Entry 7Z10 (electron microscopy, 3.87 A resolution); this record covers chains a and e of the 9 polymer chains in the assembly.

[Chain a]
Molecule: Cytochrome c oxidase subunit 1
Organism: Saccharomyces cerevisiae S288C
Notes: EC 7.1.1.9
UniProtKB: P00401 (COX1_YEAST); residues 1-534 here = UniProt positions 1-534
Chain sequence (534 residues; row label = number of the first residue in the row):
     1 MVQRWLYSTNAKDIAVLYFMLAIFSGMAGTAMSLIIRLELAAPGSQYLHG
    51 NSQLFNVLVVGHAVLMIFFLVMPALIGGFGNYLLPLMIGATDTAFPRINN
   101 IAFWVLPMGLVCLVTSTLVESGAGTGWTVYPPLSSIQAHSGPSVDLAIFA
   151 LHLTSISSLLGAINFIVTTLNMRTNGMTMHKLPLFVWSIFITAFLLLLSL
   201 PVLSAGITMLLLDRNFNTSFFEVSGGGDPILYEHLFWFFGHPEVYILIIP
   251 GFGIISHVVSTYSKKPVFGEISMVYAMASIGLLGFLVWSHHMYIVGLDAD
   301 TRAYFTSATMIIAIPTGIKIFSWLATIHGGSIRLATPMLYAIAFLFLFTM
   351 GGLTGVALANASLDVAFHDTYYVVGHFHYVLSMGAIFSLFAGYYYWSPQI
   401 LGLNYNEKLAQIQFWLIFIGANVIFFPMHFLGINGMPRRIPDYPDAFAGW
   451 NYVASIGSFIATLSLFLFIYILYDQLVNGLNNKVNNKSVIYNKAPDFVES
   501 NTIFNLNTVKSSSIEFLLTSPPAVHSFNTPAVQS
UniProt features mapped onto this chain:
  - binding site (Ca(2+)): Glu39, Ala42, Gly44, Pro441
  - binding site (Fe(II)-heme a): His62, His378
  - binding site (Cu cation): His241, His290, His291
  - binding site (O2): Tyr245
  - binding site (Mg(2+)): His368, Asp369
  - binding site (heme a3): His376
  - cross-link: His241 to Tyr245 (1'-histidyl-3'-tyrosine (His-Tyr))
Ion coordination: heme a Fe site 1: His62, His378; Cu ion: His241, His290, His291; Mg2+: Asp369 (shared with 1 residue of chain b); heme a Fe site 2 near His376 (its only coordinating residue here)
Residues lining bound ligands:
  - heme a (HEA), molecule 1: Phe19, Ile23, Gly26, Met27, Thr30, Ser33, Ile36, Arg37, Leu40, Phe55, Val59, His62, Ala63, Met66, Ile67, Leu70, Val71, Gly126, Trp127, Tyr371, Val374, Phe377, His378, Leu381, Ser382, Ile386, Leu389, Phe390, Ile417, Ile424, Phe425, Met428, Arg438, Arg439, Ser458, Ala461, Thr462, Leu465, Phe468
  - heme a (HEA), molecule 2: Trp127, Thr128, Trp237, His241, Val244, Tyr245, Ile248, His290, His291, Tyr293, Thr309, Ile312, Ala313, Thr316, Gly317, Ile320, Phe321, Phe348, Thr349, Gly352, Leu353, Gly355, Val356, Leu358, Ala359, Asp364, His368, Asp369, Val373, His376, Phe377, Val380, Leu381, Arg438
From the paper describing this entry:
  - conformationally variable residues (side-chain flip): Glu39

[Chain e]
Molecule: Cytochrome c oxidase polypeptide 5A, mitochondrial
Organism: Saccharomyces cerevisiae S288C
Notes: EC 1.9.3.1
UniProtKB: P00424 (COX5A_YEAST); residues 21-153 here = UniProt positions 21-153
Chain sequence (133 residues; each row starts with the number of its first residue):
    21 AQTHALSNAAVMDLQSRWENMPSTEQQDIVSKLSERQKLPWAQLTEPEKQ
    71 AVWYISYGEWGPRRPVLNKGDSSFIAKGVAAGLLFSVGLFAVVRMAGGQD
   121 AKTMNKEWQLKSDEYLKSKNANPWGGYSQVQSK
From the paper describing this entry:
  - conformationally variable residues (domain motion, side-chain flip): Ala21 to Ser43, Lys122, Lys153

[Interface between chain a and chain e]
Pairs across the interface (53; chain a residue first):
  Ala41(a) - Arg114(e)
  Pro43(a) - Asp120(e)
  Pro43(a) - Ala121(e)
  Pro43(a) - Met124(e)  hydrophobic
  Gln46(a) - Gly118(e)
  Gln46(a) - Gln119(e)
  Gln46(a) - Asp120(e)
  Gln46(a) - Ala121(e)
  Tyr47(a) - Val113(e)  hydrogen bond (side chain-backbone)
  Tyr47(a) - Arg114(e)  hydrogen bond
  Tyr47(a) - Gly117(e)
  Arg333(a) - Arg84(e)  hydrogen bond (side chain-backbone)
  Leu334(a) - Val86(e)
  Lys408(a) - Asp91(e)  salt bridge
  Lys408(a) - Phe94(e)
  Gln411(a) - Leu87(e)
  Gln411(a) - Ile95(e)
  Ile412(a) - Ile95(e)  hydrophobic
  Trp415(a) - Val99(e)  hydrophobic
  Asp445(a) - Thr123(e)
  Asp445(a) - Gln151(e)  hydrogen bond (backbone-side chain)
  Ala446(a) - Gln151(e)
  Ala448(a) - Met124(e)  hydrophobic
  Tyr452(a) - Phe110(e)
  Tyr452(a) - Arg114(e)
  Ser455(a) - Phe110(e)
  Ile456(a) - Phe110(e)  hydrophobic
  Phe459(a) - Ser106(e)  hydrogen bond (backbone-side chain)
  Phe459(a) - Phe110(e)  hydrophobic
  Phe459(a) - Val113(e)  hydrophobic
  Ile460(a) - Leu103(e)  hydrophobic
  Ile460(a) - Ser106(e)  hydrogen bond (backbone-side chain)
  Leu463(a) - Gly102(e)
  Leu463(a) - Ser106(e)
  Asn486(a) - Arg84(e)  hydrogen bond
  Ser488(a) - Arg84(e)  hydrogen bond (backbone-side chain)
  Val489(a) - Val86(e)  hydrophobic
  Tyr491(a) - Pro82(e)  hydrophobic
  Pro495(a) - Pro82(e)  hydrophobic
  Pro495(a) - Arg83(e)
  Asp496(a) - Arg83(e)  hydrogen bond (backbone-side chain)
  Phe497(a) - Arg83(e)  hydrogen bond (backbone-side chain)
  Val498(a) - Tyr77(e)  hydrogen bond (backbone-side chain)
  Glu499(a) - Tyr77(e)
  Glu499(a) - Arg83(e)  hydrogen bond (backbone-side chain)
  Ser500(a) - Ser76(e)
  Ser500(a) - Tyr77(e)
  Asn501(a) - Ile75(e)  hydrogen bond (side chain-backbone)
  Asn501(a) - Ser76(e)  hydrogen bond (side chain-backbone)
  Asn501(a) - Gly78(e)
  Asn501(a) - Trp80(e)
  Asn501(a) - Arg83(e)
  Phe504(a) - Pro82(e)  hydrophobic
Also at the interface, not in a pair above, chain a (40 interface residues in all): Leu38, Ala42, Ala335, Glu407, Leu409, Leu416, Ile419, Gly449, Ile490
Also at the interface, not in a pair above, chain e (34 interface residues in all): Tyr74, Asn88, Phe105, Val107, Leu109, Ala116

[Summary]
40 residues of chain a and 34 residues of chain e are in contact, with 14 hydrogen bonds and 1 salt bridge.
Polar pairs include Lys408(a)-Asp91(e), Tyr47(a)-Val113(e) and Tyr47(a)-Arg114(e). Bound to chain a: heme a.
The paper reports conformational variability at Glu39(a) and Ala21(e) among others.
Here chain a is Cytochrome c oxidase subunit 1 and chain e is Cytochrome c oxidase polypeptide 5A,
mitochondrial, both from Saccharomyces cerevisiae S288C. Entry 7Z10 (Monomeric respiratory complex IV isolated
from S. cerevisiae) was determined by electron microscopy.
